5HPY - chains A and B; structure by X-ray diffraction, 2.40 A resolution.

[Chain A]
Name: Unconventional myosin-IXb
Source organism: Homo sapiens
UniProt: Q13459 (MYO9B_HUMAN); residues 191-416 here correspond to UniProt positions 1691-1916 (UniProt number = residue number + 1500)
Chain sequence (232 residues; numbered 185 to 416; the number before each row is that of its first residue):
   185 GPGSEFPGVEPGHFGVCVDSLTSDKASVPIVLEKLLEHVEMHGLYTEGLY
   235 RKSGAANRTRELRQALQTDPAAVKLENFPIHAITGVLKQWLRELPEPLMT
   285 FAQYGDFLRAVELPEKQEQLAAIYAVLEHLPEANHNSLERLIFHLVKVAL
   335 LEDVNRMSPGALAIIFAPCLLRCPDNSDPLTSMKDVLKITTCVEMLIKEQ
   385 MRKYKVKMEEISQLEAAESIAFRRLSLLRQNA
Not modelled in the structure: 185-195, 203-210, 358-360, 399-416
Differences from the reference sequence: expression tag (185-190)
Swiss-Prot annotation at these positions:
  - region: Ala239 to Arg244 (Interaction with RHOA)
  - site: Arg235 (Arginine finger)
From the paper describing this entry:
  - mutagenesis - R242E, R244E, K272A, R276A, I348A, V370A: decreased binding to Transforming protein RhoA (chain B)
  - catalytic residues: Arg235, Arg340
  - binding site for the ligand GDP: Arg235, Arg340
  - binding site for trifluoromagnesate: Arg235
  - contacts within the chain: Glu231-Arg340 (salt bridge)
  - mutagenesis - R235M: abolished catalytic activity with Transforming protein RhoA (chain B)
  - mutagenesis - R340K (3-fold), R340Q (20-fold): decreased catalytic activity with Transforming protein RhoA (chain B)
  - mutagenesis - A345N (1.5-fold): increased catalytic activity with Transforming protein RhoA (chain B)

[Chain B]
Name: Transforming protein RhoA
Source organism: Homo sapiens
UniProt: P61586 (RHOA_HUMAN); residue numbers follow UniProt; this construct covers 3-181
Chain sequence (185 residues; each row starts with the number of its first residue; numbers below 1 keep their minus sign (Gly-3 is residue -3)):
    -3 GPGSEFAIRKKLVIVGDGACGKTCLLIVNSKDQFPEVYVPTVFENYVADI
    47 EVDGKQVELALWDTAGQEDYDRLRPLSYPDTDVILMCFSIDSPDSLENIP
    97 EKWTPEVKHFCPNVPIILVGNKKDLRNDEHTRRELAKMKQEPVKPEEGRD
   147 MANRIGAFGYMECSAKTKDGVREVFEMATRAALQA
Not modelled in the structure: -3 to 2, 181
Differences from the reference sequence: expression tag (-3 to 2); engineered mutation Asn25 (Phe in P61586)
Swiss-Prot annotation at these positions:
  - region: Ala61 to Asp78 (Switch II region)
  - motif: Tyr34 to Tyr42 (Effector region)
  - binding site (GTP): Gly12 to Thr19, Phe30 to Thr37, Asp59 to Gln63, Asn117 to Asp120, Ser160 to Lys162
  - modified residue: Tyr34 (Microbial infection: O-AMP-tyrosine), Thr37 (Microbial infection: O-AMP-threonine), Asn41 (Microbial infection: ADP-ribosylasparagine), Gln63 (5-glutamyl serotonin)
  - glycosylation: Tyr34 (Microbial infection: O-linked (GlcNAc) tyrosine), Thr37 (Microbial infection: O-alpha-linked (GlcNAc) threonine)
  - cross-link: Lys135 (Glycyl lysine isopeptide (Lys-Gly) (interchain with G-Cter in ubiquitin))
  - natural variant: Glu47 (E47K: In EDFAOB), Pro71 (P71S: In EDFAOB)
  - mutagenesis: Gly14 (G14V: Increased Rho protein signal transduction. Constitutively active), Thr19 (T19N: Decreased Rho protein signal transduction. Decreased substrate adhesion-dependent cell spreading. Decreased stress fibers assembly. Decreased cytoplasmic microtubule organization), Tyr34 (Y34A: Abolishes interaction with DGKQ; Y34F: Abolishes AMPylation by Haemophilus IbpA), Thr37 (T37A: Abolished monoglucosylation by C.difficile toxin TcdA. Abolished O-GlcNAcylation by C.novyi toxin TcdA), Gln63 (Q63L: Causes constitutive activation), Lys135 (K135R: Reduced FBXL19-mediated ubiquitination and subsequent degradation)
Bound ions: Mg2+: Thr19, Thr37 (together with GDP)
Residues lining bound ligands:
  - GDP (guanosine-5'-diphosphate): Asp13, Gly14, Ala15, Cys16, Gly17, Lys18, Thr19, Cys20, Phe30, Tyr34, Val35, Thr37, Lys118, Asp120, Leu121, Ser160, Ala161, Lys162
  - trifluoromagnesate (MGF): Gly12, Asp13, Gly14, Ala15, Lys18, Thr19, Val35, Pro36, Thr37, Thr60, Ala61, Gly62, Gln63
From the paper describing this entry:
  - conformationally variable residues (loop rearrangement): Tyr34
  - catalytic residues: Gln63

[Interface between chain A and chain B]
Residue-residue contacts - 39 pairs, chain A then chain B:
  Gly232(A) - Tyr34(B)
  Arg235(A) - Gly14(B)
  Arg235(A) - Ala15(B)
  Arg235(A) - Tyr34(B)
  Arg235(A) - Val35(B)  hydrogen bond (side chain-backbone)
  Arg235(A) - Pro36(B)
  Arg235(A) - Gln63(B)  hydrogen bond (backbone-side chain)
  Ser237(A) - Asp13(B)  hydrogen bond
  Ser237(A) - Asn94(B)
  Gly238(A) - Asn94(B)  hydrogen bond (backbone-side chain)
  Ala239(A) - Asp90(B)
  Ala239(A) - Glu93(B)
  Ala239(A) - Asn94(B)
  Ala240(A) - Asn94(B)  hydrogen bond (backbone-side chain)
  Ala240(A) - Glu97(B)
  Arg244(A) - Glu97(B)  salt bridge
  Lys272(A) - Asp65(B)  salt bridge
  Gln273(A) - Glu64(B)  hydrogen bond
  Arg276(A) - Glu64(B)  salt bridge
  Arg276(A) - Asp65(B)  salt bridge
  Arg340(A) - Glu32(B)
  Arg340(A) - Tyr34(B)
  Met341(A) - Tyr34(B)  hydrophobic
  Ala345(A) - Pro36(B)
  Ile348(A) - Pro36(B)
  Ile348(A) - Val38(B)  hydrophobic
  Ile348(A) - Tyr66(B)  hydrogen bond (backbone-side chain)
  Ile349(A) - Asp65(B)
  Pro352(A) - Asp65(B)
  Pro352(A) - Tyr66(B)
  Cys353(A) - Asp65(B)  hydrogen bond
  Arg356(A) - Arg68(B)
  Pro363(A) - Leu69(B)
  Pro363(A) - Leu72(B)
  Leu364(A) - Leu72(B)
  Ser366(A) - Leu69(B)
  Met367(A) - Phe39(B)  hydrophobic
  Val370(A) - Tyr66(B)  hydrophobic
  Val370(A) - Leu69(B)  hydrophobic
Also at the interface, not in a pair above, chain A (26 interface residues in all): Glu231, Lys236, Thr374
The authors on this interface:
  - specific contacts: Arg235(A)-Gln63(B) (backbone contact), Arg235(A)-Tyr34(B), Ala240(A)-Asn94(B) (backbone contact), Arg244(A)-Glu97(B) (salt bridge), Arg340(A)-Tyr34(B), Arg340(A)-Glu32(B)
  - interface residues, chain A: Lys272(A), Gln273(A), Arg276(A), Ile348(A), Pro352(A), Met367(A), Val370(A)
  - interface residues, chain B: Val35(B), Pro36(B), Glu64(B), Asp65(B), Tyr66(B), Leu69(B), Asp90(B), Glu93(B), Glu97(B)

[In short]
The interface between chain A and chain B involves 26 residues on one side and 20 on the other; the contacts
include 8 hydrogen bonds and 4 salt bridges. Among the polar pairs are Arg244(A)-Glu97(B), Lys272(A)-Asp65(B)
and Arg276(A)-Glu64(B). The authors report backbone contacts between Arg235(A) and Gln63(B) and Ala240(A) and
Asn94(B); contacts between Arg235(A) and Tyr34(B), Arg340(A) and Tyr34(B) and Arg340(A) and Glu32(B); a salt
bridge between Arg244(A) and Glu97(B). From the paper: catalytic residues Arg235(A), Arg340(A) and Gln63(B);
R242E, R244E and K272A of chain A, among others, reduce binding to Transforming protein RhoA (chain B); 10
substitutions were tested in all.
Here chain A is Unconventional myosin-IXb and chain B is Transforming protein RhoA, both from Homo sapiens.
Entry 5HPY (Crystal Structure of RhoA.GDP.MgF3-in complex with human Myosin 9b RhoGAP domain) was determined
by X-ray diffraction.
